2R8P - chains A and B; structure by X-ray diffraction, 1.65 A resolution.

# Chain A (and B)
Name: Transketolase 1
From: Escherichia coli K12
Notes: EC 2.2.1.1; chain B of this document is another copy of the same molecule, construct and numbering; everything in this record applies to it too
UniProtKB: P27302 (TKT1_ECOLI); residues 1-663 here = UniProt positions 1-663
Amino-acid sequence (669 residues; numbered 1 to 669; the number before each row is that of its first residue):
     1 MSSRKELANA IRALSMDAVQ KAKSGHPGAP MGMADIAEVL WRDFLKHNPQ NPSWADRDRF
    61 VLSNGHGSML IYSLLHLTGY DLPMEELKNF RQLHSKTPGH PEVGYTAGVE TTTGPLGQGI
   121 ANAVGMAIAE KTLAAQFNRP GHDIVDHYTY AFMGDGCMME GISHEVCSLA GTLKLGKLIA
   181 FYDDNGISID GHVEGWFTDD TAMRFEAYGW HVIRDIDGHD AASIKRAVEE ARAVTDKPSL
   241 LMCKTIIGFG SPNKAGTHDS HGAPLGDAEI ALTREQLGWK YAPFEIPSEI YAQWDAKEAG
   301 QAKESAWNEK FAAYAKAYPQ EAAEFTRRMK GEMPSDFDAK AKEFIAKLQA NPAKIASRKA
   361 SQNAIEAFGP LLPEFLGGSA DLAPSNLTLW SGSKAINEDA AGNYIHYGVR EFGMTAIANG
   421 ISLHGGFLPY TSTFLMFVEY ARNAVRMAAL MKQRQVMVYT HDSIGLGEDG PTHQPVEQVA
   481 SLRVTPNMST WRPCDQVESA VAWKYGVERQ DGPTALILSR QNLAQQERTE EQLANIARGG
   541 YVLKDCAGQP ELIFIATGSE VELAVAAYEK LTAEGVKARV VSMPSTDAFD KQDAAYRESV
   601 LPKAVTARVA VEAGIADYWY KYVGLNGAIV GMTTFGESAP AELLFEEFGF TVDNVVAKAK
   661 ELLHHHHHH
Not modelled in the structure: 1, 664-669 (chain B: 1, 668-669)
Differences from the reference sequence: expression tag (664-669)
Swiss-Prot annotation at these positions:
  - active site: Glu411 (Proton donor)
  - binding site (substrate): His26, His261, Arg358, Ser385, His461, Asp469, His473, Arg520
  - binding site (thiamine diphosphate): His66, Gly114 to Leu116, Gly156, Asn185, His261, Phe437
  - binding site (Mg(2+)): Asp155, Asn185, Ile187
  - site (Important for catalytic activity): His26, His261
  - modified residue: Lys46 (N6-acetyllysine)

# How chain A and chain B interact
Pairs across the interface (195):
  Ser24(A) - Glu468(B)
  His26(A) - Asp469(B)
  Arg91(A) - Glu468(B)
  Arg91(A) - Asp469(B)  salt bridge
  Arg91(A) - Ser638(B)
  Arg91(A) - Ala639(B)
  Arg91(A) - Pro640(B)
  Gln92(A) - Ser638(B)
  Gln92(A) - Pro640(B)
  Leu93(A) - Ser638(B)
  Leu93(A) - Ala639(B)
  Leu93(A) - Glu647(B)
  His94(A) - Glu647(B)  salt bridge
  Pro98(A) - Ser638(B)
  Gly99(A) - Glu468(B)
  Gly99(A) - Ser638(B)  hydrogen bond (backbone-side chain)
  His100(A) - Asp469(B)  hydrogen bond (side chain-backbone)
  His100(A) - His473(B)
  Glu102(A) - Pro471(B)
  Tyr105(A) - Glu637(B)  hydrogen bond
  Thr112(A) - Thr472(B)
  Thr113(A) - Thr472(B)
  Gly114(A) - His473(B)
  Pro115(A) - Tyr440(B)  hydrogen bond (backbone-side chain)
  Pro115(A) - Thr472(B)
  Leu116(A) - Val409(B)  hydrophobic
  Leu116(A) - Tyr440(B)  hydrogen bond (backbone-side chain)
  Gln118(A) - Tyr440(B)  hydrogen bond
  Gly156(A) - Val409(B)
  Met158(A) - His164(B)  hydrogen bond (backbone-side chain)
  Met159(A) - His164(B)
  Met159(A) - Glu165(B)
  Met159(A) - Gly408(B)
  Met159(A) - Val409(B)  hydrogen bond (side chain-backbone)
  Met159(A) - Arg410(B)
  Glu160(A) - His164(B)
  Glu160(A) - Glu165(B)
  Glu160(A) - Val409(B)  hydrogen bond (backbone-backbone)
  Glu160(A) - Glu411(B)
  Glu160(A) - Tyr440(B)
  Gly161(A) - Gly161(B)
  Gly161(A) - Glu165(B)  hydrogen bond (backbone-side chain)
  His164(A) - Met158(B)  hydrogen bond (side chain-backbone)
  His164(A) - Met159(B)
  His164(A) - Glu160(B)
  His164(A) - His164(B)
  His164(A) - Asp199(B)
  His164(A) - Arg204(B)  hydrogen bond
  Glu165(A) - Met159(B)
  Glu165(A) - Glu160(B)
  Glu165(A) - Gly161(B)  hydrogen bond (side chain-backbone)
  Ser168(A) - Asp199(B)  hydrogen bond
  Thr172(A) - Gly195(B)
  Thr172(A) - Thr198(B)  hydrogen bond
  Ser188(A) - Asp381(B)  hydrogen bond
  Ile189(A) - Asp381(B)  hydrogen bond (backbone-side chain)
  Ile189(A) - Leu382(B)  hydrophobic
  Ile189(A) - Pro384(B)  hydrophobic
  Asp190(A) - Asp381(B)  hydrogen bond (backbone-side chain)
  Asp190(A) - Leu382(B)  hydrogen bond (side chain-backbone)
  Asp190(A) - Ala383(B)  hydrogen bond (side chain-backbone)
  Asp190(A) - Pro384(B)
  Asp190(A) - His406(B)  salt bridge
  Gly195(A) - Thr172(B)
  Gly195(A) - Asn397(B)
  Trp196(A) - Asp381(B)
  Trp196(A) - His406(B)
  Trp196(A) - Gly408(B)
  Trp196(A) - Arg410(B)  hydrogen bond (backbone-side chain)
  Phe197(A) - Arg410(B)
  Thr198(A) - Thr172(B)  hydrogen bond
  Asp199(A) - His164(B)
  Asp199(A) - Ser168(B)  hydrogen bond
  Asp199(A) - Ala207(B)
  Asp199(A) - Tyr208(B)
  Asp200(A) - Ala207(B)  hydrogen bond (backbone-backbone)
  Met203(A) - Met203(B)  hydrophobic
  Met203(A) - Glu206(B)
  Met203(A) - Ala207(B)
  Arg204(A) - His164(B)  hydrogen bond
  Arg204(A) - Ala207(B)
  Glu206(A) - Met203(B)
  Ala207(A) - Asp199(B)
  Ala207(A) - Asp200(B)  hydrogen bond (backbone-backbone)
  Ala207(A) - Met203(B)
  Ala207(A) - Arg204(B)
  Tyr208(A) - Asp199(B)
  Asp381(A) - Ser188(B)  hydrogen bond
  Asp381(A) - Ile189(B)  hydrogen bond (side chain-backbone)
  Asp381(A) - Asp190(B)  hydrogen bond (side chain-backbone)
  Asp381(A) - Trp196(B)
  Leu382(A) - Ile189(B)  hydrophobic
  Leu382(A) - Asp190(B)  hydrogen bond (backbone-side chain)
  Ala383(A) - Asp190(B)  hydrogen bond (backbone-side chain)
  Pro384(A) - Ile189(B)  hydrophobic
  Pro384(A) - Asp190(B)
  Asn397(A) - Gly195(B)
  His406(A) - Asp190(B)  salt bridge
  His406(A) - Trp196(B)
  Gly408(A) - Met159(B)
  Gly408(A) - Trp196(B)
  Val409(A) - Leu116(B)  hydrophobic
  Val409(A) - Gly156(B)
  Val409(A) - Met159(B)  hydrogen bond (backbone-side chain)
  Val409(A) - Glu160(B)  hydrogen bond (backbone-backbone)
  Arg410(A) - Met159(B)
  Arg410(A) - Trp196(B)  hydrogen bond (side chain-backbone)
  Arg410(A) - Phe197(B)
  Glu411(A) - Glu160(B)
  Phe412(A) - Tyr440(B)  hydrophobic
  Met436(A) - Asn443(B)
  Met436(A) - Arg446(B)
  Glu439(A) - Glu439(B)
  Glu439(A) - Arg442(B)
  Glu439(A) - Asn443(B)  hydrogen bond
  Glu439(A) - Arg446(B)
  Tyr440(A) - Pro115(B)  hydrogen bond (side chain-backbone)
  Tyr440(A) - Leu116(B)  hydrogen bond (side chain-backbone)
  Tyr440(A) - Gln118(B)  hydrogen bond
  Tyr440(A) - Glu160(B)
  Tyr440(A) - Phe412(B)  hydrophobic
  Tyr440(A) - Asn443(B)
  Arg442(A) - Glu439(B)
  Asn443(A) - Met436(B)
  Asn443(A) - Glu439(B)  hydrogen bond
  Asn443(A) - Tyr440(B)
  Arg446(A) - Met436(B)
  Arg446(A) - Glu439(B)
  Arg446(A) - Pro471(B)  hydrogen bond (side chain-backbone)
  Arg446(A) - Gln474(B)
  Arg446(A) - Glu477(B)  salt bridge
  Arg446(A) - Gln478(B)
  Arg446(A) - Phe635(B)
  Ala449(A) - Phe635(B)
  Leu450(A) - Thr472(B)
  Leu450(A) - Phe635(B)  hydrophobic
  Glu468(A) - Ser24(B)
  Glu468(A) - Arg91(B)
  Glu468(A) - Gly99(B)
  Asp469(A) - His26(B)
  Asp469(A) - Arg91(B)  salt bridge
  Asp469(A) - His100(B)  hydrogen bond (backbone-side chain)
  Pro471(A) - Glu102(B)
  Pro471(A) - Arg446(B)  hydrogen bond (backbone-side chain)
  Thr472(A) - Thr112(B)
  Thr472(A) - Thr113(B)
  Thr472(A) - Gly114(B)
  Thr472(A) - Pro115(B)
  Thr472(A) - Leu450(B)
  His473(A) - His100(B)
  His473(A) - Gly114(B)
  Gln474(A) - Arg446(B)
  Glu477(A) - Arg446(B)  salt bridge
  Glu477(A) - Val484(B)
  Glu477(A) - Thr485(B)
  Glu477(A) - Pro486(B)
  Gln478(A) - Arg446(B)
  Ser481(A) - Ser481(B)
  Val484(A) - Glu477(B)
  Val484(A) - Ile615(B)
  Val484(A) - Asp617(B)
  Thr485(A) - Glu477(B)
  Pro486(A) - Glu477(B)
  Pro486(A) - Ile615(B)  hydrophobic
  Pro486(A) - Thr634(B)
  Pro486(A) - Phe635(B)
  Arg608(A) - Leu625(B)
  Ile615(A) - Val484(B)
  Asp617(A) - Lys621(B)  salt bridge
  Tyr620(A) - Tyr620(B)
  Tyr620(A) - Lys621(B)
  Lys621(A) - Asp617(B)  salt bridge
  Lys621(A) - Tyr620(B)
  Lys621(A) - Leu625(B)
  Gly624(A) - Leu625(B)
  Leu625(A) - Arg608(B)
  Leu625(A) - Lys621(B)
  Leu625(A) - Gly624(B)
  Thr634(A) - Pro486(B)
  Phe635(A) - Arg446(B)
  Phe635(A) - Ala449(B)
  Phe635(A) - Leu450(B)  hydrophobic
  Phe635(A) - Pro486(B)
  Glu637(A) - Leu93(B)
  Ser638(A) - Arg91(B)
  Ser638(A) - Gln92(B)
  Ser638(A) - Leu93(B)
  Ser638(A) - Pro98(B)
  Ser638(A) - Gly99(B)  hydrogen bond (side chain-backbone)
  Ala639(A) - Arg91(B)
  Ala639(A) - Leu93(B)
  Pro640(A) - Arg91(B)
  Pro640(A) - Gln92(B)
  Glu647(A) - Leu93(B)
  Glu647(A) - His94(B)  salt bridge
Other interface residues (no listed pair), chain A (98 interface residues in all): Ala22, Ser163, Leu169, Glu194, Ser379, Phe437, Met447, Val476, Asn487, Tyr622, Val623, Thr633, Leu644
Other interface residues (no listed pair), chain B (97 interface residues in all): Ala22, Ser163, Leu169, Glu194, Ser379, Phe437, Met447, Val476, Asn487, Tyr622, Val623, Thr633, Leu644

# In short
Chain A and chain B form an interface of 98 and 97 residues respectively, with 43 hydrogen bonds and 10 salt
bridges. Polar pairs include Arg91(A)-Asp469(B), His94(A)-Glu647(B) and Asp190(A)-His406(B).
Chain A and chain B are both Transketolase 1 (Escherichia coli K12); the structure, Transketolase from E. coli
in complex with substrate D-fructose-6-phosphate, was determined by X-ray diffraction (same publication as
2R8O and 2R5N).
